3CYY - chains A and B of the 4 polymer chains in the assembly; structure by X-ray diffraction, 2.40 A resolution.

Chain A (and B):
Protein: Tight junction protein ZO-1
Organism: Homo sapiens
Notes: fragment: pdz2 domain; chain B of this document is another copy of the same molecule, construct and numbering; everything in this record applies to it too
UniProtKB: Q07157 (ZO1_HUMAN); residues 182-273 here = UniProt positions 182-273
Amino-acid sequence (92 residues; numbered 182 to 273; the number before each row is that of its first residue):
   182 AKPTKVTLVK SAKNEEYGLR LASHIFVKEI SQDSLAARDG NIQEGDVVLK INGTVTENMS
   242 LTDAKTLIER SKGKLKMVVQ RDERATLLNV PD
Not modelled in the structure: 182, 263-273 (chain B: 182, 264-273)
Construct notes: engineered mutation Ala-193 (Arg in Q07157)
UniProt features mapped onto this chain:
  - modified residue: Thr-185 (Phosphothreonine), Ser-212 (Phosphoserine), Ser-241 (Phosphoserine), Thr-267 (Phosphothreonine)
  - mutagenesis: Arg-201 (R201A: Strongly reduced interaction with GJA1), Lys-209 (K209A: Abolishes interaction with GJA1)
Reported in the primary citation:
  - mutagenesis - R193A: unchanged binding to peptide from Gap junction alpha-1 protein
  - self-association interface (contacts with another copy of this molecule); pairs are residue here / residue on that copy: Lys-209/Glu-238 (salt bridge)

Interface between chain A and chain B:
Contacting residue pairs (110):
  Pro-184(A) / Leu-230(B)  hydrophobic
  Pro-184(A) / Val-259(B)  hydrophobic
  Pro-184(A) / Val-260(B)
  Thr-185(A) / Asn-222(B)
  Thr-185(A) / Met-258(B)
  Thr-185(A) / Val-259(B)
  Thr-185(A) / Val-260(B)  hydrogen bond (backbone-backbone)
  Lys-186(A) / Met-258(B)
  Val-187(A) / Asp-220(B)
  Val-187(A) / Ile-223(B)  hydrophobic
  Val-187(A) / Leu-256(B)
  Val-187(A) / Lys-257(B)
  Val-187(A) / Met-258(B)  hydrogen bond (backbone-backbone)
  Thr-188(A) / Lys-255(B)
  Thr-188(A) / Leu-256(B)
  Thr-188(A) / Lys-257(B)
  Leu-189(A) / Ala-217(B)  hydrophobic
  Leu-189(A) / Asp-220(B)
  Leu-189(A) / Ile-223(B)  hydrophobic
  Leu-189(A) / Gly-254(B)
  Leu-189(A) / Lys-255(B)
  Leu-189(A) / Leu-256(B)  hydrogen bond (backbone-backbone)
  Val-190(A) / Leu-216(B)
  Val-190(A) / Gly-254(B)
  Lys-191(A) / Gly-254(B)  hydrogen bond (backbone-backbone)
  Glu-196(A) / Leu-216(B)
  Tyr-198(A) / Ser-215(B)
  Tyr-198(A) / Leu-216(B)  hydrogen bond (backbone-backbone)
  Tyr-198(A) / Ala-217(B)  hydrogen bond (backbone-backbone)
  Tyr-198(A) / Gly-254(B)
  Tyr-198(A) / Lys-255(B)  hydrogen bond (side chain-backbone)
  Tyr-198(A) / Leu-256(B)  hydrogen bond (side chain-backbone)
  Gly-199(A) / Glu-210(B)
  Gly-199(A) / Ile-211(B)
  Gly-199(A) / Ser-212(B)  hydrogen bond (backbone-backbone)
  Gly-199(A) / Ser-215(B)
  Leu-200(A) / Glu-210(B)
  Leu-200(A) / Ile-211(B)  hydrophobic
  Leu-200(A) / Ala-217(B)  hydrophobic
  Leu-200(A) / Met-258(B)  hydrophobic
  Arg-201(A) / Val-208(B)
  Arg-201(A) / Lys-209(B)  hydrogen bond (backbone-backbone)
  Arg-201(A) / Glu-210(B)  salt bridge
  Leu-202(A) / Ile-206(B)  hydrophobic
  Leu-202(A) / Phe-207(B)
  Leu-202(A) / Val-208(B)  hydrophobic
  Ala-203(A) / His-205(B)
  Ala-203(A) / Ile-206(B)
  Ala-203(A) / Phe-207(B)  hydrogen bond (backbone-backbone)
  Ala-203(A) / Lys-209(B)
  Ser-204(A) / His-205(B)
  Ser-204(A) / Leu-242(B)
  His-205(A) / Ala-203(B)
  His-205(A) / Ser-204(B)
  His-205(A) / His-205(B)  hydrogen bond (backbone-backbone)
  His-205(A) / Phe-207(B)
  Ile-206(A) / Ala-203(B)
  Phe-207(A) / Leu-202(B)
  Phe-207(A) / Ala-203(B)  hydrogen bond (backbone-backbone)
  Phe-207(A) / Ser-204(B)
  Phe-207(A) / His-205(B)
  Phe-207(A) / Phe-207(B)  hydrophobic
  Val-208(A) / Arg-201(B)
  Lys-209(A) / Arg-201(B)  hydrogen bond (backbone-backbone)
  Lys-209(A) / Ala-203(B)
  Lys-209(A) / Glu-238(B)  salt bridge
  Glu-210(A) / Leu-200(B)
  Glu-210(A) / Arg-201(B)  salt bridge
  Ile-211(A) / Gly-199(B)
  Ile-211(A) / Leu-200(B)  hydrophobic
  Ser-212(A) / Glu-197(B)
  Ser-212(A) / Gly-199(B)  hydrogen bond (backbone-backbone)
  Ser-215(A) / Tyr-198(B)
  Ser-215(A) / Gly-199(B)
  Leu-216(A) / Leu-189(B)
  Leu-216(A) / Val-190(B)
  Leu-216(A) / Glu-197(B)
  Leu-216(A) / Tyr-198(B)
  Ala-217(A) / Leu-189(B)  hydrophobic
  Ala-217(A) / Tyr-198(B)  hydrogen bond (backbone-backbone)
  Ala-217(A) / Leu-200(B)  hydrophobic
  Asp-220(A) / Thr-188(B)
  Asp-220(A) / Leu-189(B)
  Asn-222(A) / Thr-185(B)
  Leu-230(A) / Pro-184(B)  hydrophobic
  Glu-238(A) / Lys-209(B)  salt bridge
  Asn-239(A) / Leu-242(B)
  Ser-241(A) / Ser-241(B)
  Leu-242(A) / Asn-239(B)
  Gly-254(A) / Leu-189(B)
  Gly-254(A) / Val-190(B)
  Gly-254(A) / Lys-191(B)  hydrogen bond (backbone-backbone)
  Gly-254(A) / Tyr-198(B)
  Lys-255(A) / Thr-188(B)
  Lys-255(A) / Leu-189(B)
  Lys-255(A) / Tyr-198(B)
  Leu-256(A) / Val-187(B)
  Leu-256(A) / Thr-188(B)
  Leu-256(A) / Leu-189(B)  hydrogen bond (backbone-backbone)
  Leu-256(A) / Tyr-198(B)  hydrophobic
  Lys-257(A) / Val-187(B)
  Lys-257(A) / Thr-188(B)
  Met-258(A) / Thr-185(B)
  Met-258(A) / Lys-186(B)
  Met-258(A) / Val-187(B)  hydrogen bond (backbone-backbone)
  Met-258(A) / Leu-200(B)  hydrophobic
  Val-259(A) / Pro-184(B)  hydrophobic
  Val-259(A) / Thr-185(B)
  Val-260(A) / Pro-184(B)
  Val-260(A) / Thr-185(B)  hydrogen bond (backbone-backbone)
Interface residues without a listed pair, chain A (49 interface residues in all): Glu-197, Arg-219, Gly-221, Ile-223, Val-229, Ile-249, Ser-252, Gln-261
Interface residues without a listed pair, chain B (47 interface residues in all): Glu-196, Ile-249, Ser-252, Gln-261, Arg-262

Overview:
49 residues of chain A and 47 residues of chain B are in contact, with 20 hydrogen bonds and 4 salt bridges.
Polar pairs include Arg-201(A)/Glu-210(B), Lys-209(A)/Glu-238(B) and Tyr-198(A)/Lys-255(B). The paper reports
that R193A of chain A leaves binding to peptide from Gap junction alpha-1 protein unchanged; a
self-association interface involving Lys-209(A) and Glu-238(A).
Chain A and chain B are both Tight junction protein ZO-1 (Homo sapiens); the structure, The crystal structure
of ZO-1 PDZ2 in complex with the Cx43 peptide, was determined by X-ray diffraction.
